Entry 8SMX (electron microscopy, 3.20 A resolution); this record covers chains H and J of the 12 polymer chains in the assembly.

Chain H:
Molecule: Histone H2B type 1-J
Organism: Homo sapiens
UniProtKB: P06899 (H2B1J_HUMAN); residues 0-123 here correspond to UniProt positions 1-124 (UniProt number = residue number + 1)
Sequence (128 residues; each row starts with the number of its first residue; numbers below 1 keep their minus sign (Gly-4 is residue -4)):
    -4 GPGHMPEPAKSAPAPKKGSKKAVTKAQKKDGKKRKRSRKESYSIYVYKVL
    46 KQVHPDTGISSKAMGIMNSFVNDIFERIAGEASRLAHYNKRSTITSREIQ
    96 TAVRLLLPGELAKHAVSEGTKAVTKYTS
Disordered / not traced: -4 to 30
Differences from the reference sequence: expression tag (-4 to -1)
Swiss-Prot annotation at these positions:
  - modified residue: Pro1 (N-acetylproline), Glu2 (ADP-ribosyl glutamic acid), Lys5 (N6-(2-hydroxyisobutyryl)lysine), Ser6 (ADP-ribosylserine), Lys11 (N6-(beta-hydroxybutyryl)lysine), Lys12 (N6-(2-hydroxyisobutyryl)lysine), Ser14 (Phosphoserine), Lys15 (N6-acetyllysine), Lys16 (N6-(beta-hydroxybutyryl)lysine), Lys20 (N6-(2-hydroxyisobutyryl)lysine), Lys23 (N6-(2-hydroxyisobutyryl)lysine), Lys24 (N6-(2-hydroxyisobutyryl)lysine), Lys34 (N6-(2-hydroxyisobutyryl)lysine), Glu35 (PolyADP-ribosyl glutamic acid), Ser36 (Phosphoserine), Lys43 (N6-(2-hydroxyisobutyryl)lysine), Lys46 (N6-(2-hydroxyisobutyryl)lysine), Lys57 (N6,N6-dimethyllysine), Arg79 (Dimethylated arginine), Lys85 (N6,N6,N6-trimethyllysine) and 6 more in UniProt
  - glycosylation: Ser112 (O-linked (GlcNAc) serine)
  - cross-link (Glycyl lysine isopeptide (Lys-Gly)): Lys5 (interchain with G-Cter in SUMO2), Lys20 (interchain with G-Cter in SUMO2), Lys34 (interchain with G-Cter in ubiquitin), Lys120 (interchain with G-Cter in ubiquitin)

Chain J:
Molecule: 147-nt DNA strand
Organism: Homo sapiens
Sequence (147 nucleotides; numbered -73 to 73; the number before each row is that of its first residue; numbers below 1 keep their minus sign (DA-73 is residue -73)):
   -73 ATCGGATGTATATATCTGACACGTGCCTGGAGACTAGGGAGTAATCCCCT
   -23 TGGCGGTTAAAACGCGGGGGACAGCGCGTACGTGCGTTTAAGCGGTGCTA
    27 GAGCTGTCTACGACCAATTGAGCGGCCTCGGCACCGGGATTCTCGAT

How chain H and chain J interact:
Residue-residue contacts (14):
  Ser32(H) with DC30(J), phosphate contact
  Arg33(H) with DC-47(J), sugar contact; DT-46(J), sugar contact
  Glu35(H) with DG-45(J), sugar contact
  Tyr42(H) with DA-53(J), hydrogen bond to the phosphate
  Gly53(H) with DA-53(J), phosphate contact
  Ile54(H) with DA-53(J), phosphate contact
  Ser55(H) with DC-54(J), phosphate contact
  Ser56(H) with DC-54(J), phosphate contact
  Arg86(H) with DA-34(J), phosphate contact; DG-33(J), salt bridge to the phosphate
  Ser87(H) with DG-35(J), phosphate contact; DA-34(J), hydrogen bond to the phosphate
  Thr88(H) with DA-34(J), phosphate contact
Other interface residues (no listed pair), chain H (12 interface residues in all): Lys85
Other interface residues (no listed pair), chain J (12 interface residues in all): DC-52, DC-48, DG-44

In short:
Chain H and chain J each contribute 12 residues to their interface; the contacts include 2 hydrogen bonds and
1 salt bridge. Polar contacts include Tyr42(H)-DA-53(J), Ser87(H)-DA-34(J) and Arg86(H)-DG-33(J).
Here chain H is Histone H2B type 1-J and chain J is a 147-nt DNA strand, both from Homo sapiens. Entry 8SMX
(Cryo-EM structure of the human nucleosome core particle in complex with RNF168 and UbcH5c~Ub (UbcH5c
chemically ...) was determined by electron microscopy, deposited together with 8SMW, 8SMY, 8SMZ, 8SN0, 8SN1,
8SN2 and 3 further entries.
